PDB entry 8TLQ | electron microscopy, 3.53 A resolution | chains A and D of the 8 polymer chains in the assembly

Chain A:
Molecule: DNA polymerase zeta catalytic subunit
From: Saccharomyces cerevisiae
Notes: EC 2.7.7.7
UniProt: P14284 (DPOZ_YEAST); numbering as in UniProt (aligned over 1-1504)
Sequence (1538 residues; row label = number of the first residue in the row; numbers below 1 keep their minus sign (Met-33 is residue -33)):
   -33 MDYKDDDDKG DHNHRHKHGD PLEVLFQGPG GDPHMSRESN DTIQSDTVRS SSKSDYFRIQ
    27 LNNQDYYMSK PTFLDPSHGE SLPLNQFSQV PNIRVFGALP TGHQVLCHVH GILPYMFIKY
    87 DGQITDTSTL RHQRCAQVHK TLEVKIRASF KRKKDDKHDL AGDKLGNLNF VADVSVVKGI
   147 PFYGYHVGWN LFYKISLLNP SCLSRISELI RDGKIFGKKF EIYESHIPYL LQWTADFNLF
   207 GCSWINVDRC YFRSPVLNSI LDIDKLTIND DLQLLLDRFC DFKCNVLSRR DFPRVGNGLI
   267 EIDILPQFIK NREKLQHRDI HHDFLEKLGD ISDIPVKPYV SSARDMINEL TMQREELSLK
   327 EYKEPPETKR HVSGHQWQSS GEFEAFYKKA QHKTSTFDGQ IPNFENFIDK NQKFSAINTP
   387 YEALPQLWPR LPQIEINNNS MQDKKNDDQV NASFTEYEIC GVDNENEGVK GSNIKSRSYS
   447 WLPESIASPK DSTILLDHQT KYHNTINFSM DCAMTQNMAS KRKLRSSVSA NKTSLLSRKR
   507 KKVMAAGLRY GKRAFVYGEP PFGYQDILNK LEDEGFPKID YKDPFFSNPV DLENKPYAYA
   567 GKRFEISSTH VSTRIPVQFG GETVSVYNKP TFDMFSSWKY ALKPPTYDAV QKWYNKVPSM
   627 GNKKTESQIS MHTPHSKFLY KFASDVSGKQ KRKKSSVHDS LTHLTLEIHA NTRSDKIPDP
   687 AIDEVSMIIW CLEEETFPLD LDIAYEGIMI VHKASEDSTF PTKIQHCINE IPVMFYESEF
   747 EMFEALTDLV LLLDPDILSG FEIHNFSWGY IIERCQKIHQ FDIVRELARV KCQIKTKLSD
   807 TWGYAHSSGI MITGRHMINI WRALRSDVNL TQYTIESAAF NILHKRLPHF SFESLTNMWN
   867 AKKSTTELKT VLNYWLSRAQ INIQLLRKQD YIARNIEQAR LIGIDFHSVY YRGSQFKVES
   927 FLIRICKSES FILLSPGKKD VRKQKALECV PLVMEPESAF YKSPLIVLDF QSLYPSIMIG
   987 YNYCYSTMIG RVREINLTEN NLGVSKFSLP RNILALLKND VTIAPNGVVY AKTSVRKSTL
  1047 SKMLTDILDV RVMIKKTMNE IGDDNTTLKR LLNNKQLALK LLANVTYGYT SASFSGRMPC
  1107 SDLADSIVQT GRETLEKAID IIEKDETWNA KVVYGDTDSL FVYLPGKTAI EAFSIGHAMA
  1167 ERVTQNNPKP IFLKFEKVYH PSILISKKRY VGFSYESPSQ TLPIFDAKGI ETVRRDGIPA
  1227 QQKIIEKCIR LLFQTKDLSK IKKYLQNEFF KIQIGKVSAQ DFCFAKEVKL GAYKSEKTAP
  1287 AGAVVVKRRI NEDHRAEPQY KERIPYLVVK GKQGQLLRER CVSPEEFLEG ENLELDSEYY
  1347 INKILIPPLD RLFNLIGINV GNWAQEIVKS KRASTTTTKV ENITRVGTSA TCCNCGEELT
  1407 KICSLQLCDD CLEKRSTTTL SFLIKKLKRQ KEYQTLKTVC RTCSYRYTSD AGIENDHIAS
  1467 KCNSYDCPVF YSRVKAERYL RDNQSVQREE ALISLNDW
Disordered / not traced: -33 to 19, 118-129, 298-302, 339-340, 399-512, 624-660, 801-802, 1374-1400, 1406, 1411-1412
Sequence notes: initiating methionine (-33); expression tag (-32 to 0)
Bound ions: Ca2+: Phe976, Asp1144 (together with 2'-deoxycytidine-5'-triphosphate); 4Fe-4S cluster Fe: Cys1446, Cys1449, Cys1468, Cys1473
Small-molecule neighbours:
  - 2'-deoxycytidine-5'-triphosphate (DCP): Phe976, Gln977, Ser978, Leu979, Tyr980, Pro981, Arg1057, Lys1086, Asn1090, Tyr1093, Thr1143, Asp1144, Lys1180
  - 4Fe-4S cluster (SF4): Arg852, Pro854, Cys1446, Cys1449, Cys1468, Cys1473, Val1475, Phe1476
Swiss-Prot annotation at these positions:
  - zinc finger: Cys1398 to Cys1417 (CysA-type)
  - motif: Cys1446 to Cys1473 (CysB motif)
  - binding site (Zn(2+)): Cys1398, Cys1401, Cys1414, Cys1417
  - binding site ([4Fe-4S] cluster): Cys1446, Cys1449, Cys1468, Cys1473

Chain D:
Molecule: DNA polymerase zeta processivity subunit
From: Saccharomyces cerevisiae
UniProt: P38927 (REV7_YEAST); numbering as in UniProt (aligned over 1-245)
Sequence (245 residues; row label = number of the first residue in the row):
     1 MNRWVEKWLR VYLKCYINLI LFYRNVYPPQ SFDYTTYQSF NLPQFVPINR HPALIDYIEE
    61 LILDVLSKLT HVYRFSICII NKKNDLCIEK YVLDFSELQH VDKDDQIITE TEVFDEFRSS
   121 LNSLIMHLEK LPKVNDDTIT FEAVINAIEL ELGHKLDRNR RVDSLEEKAE IERDSNWVKC
   181 QEDENLPDNN GFQPPKIKLT SLVGSDVGPL IIHQFSEKLI SGDDKILNGV YSQYEEGESI
   241 FGSLF
Disordered / not traced: 100-106, 150-175, 181-195, 220-226, 235-238, 244-245

How chain A and chain D interact:
Residue-residue contacts (88):
  Leu514(A) with Cys87(D); Ile197(D), hydrophobic; Glu217(D); Leu219(D)
  Arg515(A) with Lys90(D)
  Tyr516(A) with Cys78(D), hydrophobic; Lys90(D), hydrogen bond (backbone-side chain); Asn146(D)
  Arg519(A) with Asn146(D); Ala147(D), hydrogen bond (backbone-backbone)
  Ala520(A) with Val144(D), hydrophobic; Ile145(D); Asn146(D); Cys180(D), hydrogen bond (backbone-backbone)
  Phe521(A) with Val144(D); Ile145(D), hydrogen bond (backbone-backbone); Ala147(D), hydrophobic; Trp177(D); Val178(D)
  Val522(A) with Glu142(D); Asn176(D); Trp177(D); Val178(D), hydrogen bond (backbone-backbone)
  Tyr523(A) with Tyr57(D); Ala143(D), hydrogen bond (backbone-backbone); Asn176(D); Trp177(D), hydrophobic
  Gly524(A) with Tyr57(D), hydrogen bond (backbone-side chain); Asn176(D)
  Pro526(A) with Tyr27(D); Phe141(D), hydrophobic
  Phe528(A) with His51(D); Ala53(D), hydrophobic
  Gly529(A) with Tyr27(D)
  Tyr530(A) with Asn25(D); Val26(D); Tyr27(D); Pro28(D); Asp136(D), hydrogen bond; Asp137(D)
  Gln531(A) with Asp137(D)
  Ile533(A) with Pro28(D); His51(D)
  Lys536(A) with His51(D)
  Leu537(A) with Arg50(D); His51(D), hydrogen bond (backbone-side chain)
  Phe542(A) with Arg50(D); Pro52(D)
  Pro543(A) with Arg50(D), hydrogen bond (backbone-side chain)
  Lys544(A) with Gln30(D); Arg50(D), hydrogen bond (backbone-side chain)
  Ile545(A) with Gln30(D); Arg50(D)
  Asp546(A) with Arg50(D)
  Thr575(A) with Thr35(D); Phe45(D)
  Val577(A) with Gln38(D); Leu42(D)
  Arg580(A) with Thr35(D); Tyr37(D), hydrogen bond (side chain-backbone); Gln38(D), hydrogen bond (backbone-side chain); Leu42(D); Pro43(D), hydrogen bond (side chain-backbone); Gln44(D), hydrogen bond (side chain-backbone); Phe45(D)
  Ile581(A) with Thr36(D); Tyr37(D); Gln38(D), hydrogen bond (backbone-backbone)
  Pro582(A) with Tyr37(D); Gln38(D)
  Val583(A) with Lys14(D); Cys15(D), hydrophobic; Tyr37(D), hydrophobic; Gln38(D), hydrogen bond (backbone-backbone); Ser39(D)
  Gln584(A) with Lys14(D), hydrogen bond (backbone-side chain); Tyr37(D)
  Phe585(A) with Arg10(D); Lys14(D); Glu59(D); Ile62(D), hydrophobic
  Val590(A) with Lys7(D)
  Ser591(A) with Lys7(D)
  Val592(A) with Trp8(D), hydrophobic; Glu110(D)
  Thr597(A) with Thr111(D)
  Trp604(A) with Asp115(D)
  Ala607(A) with Gln44(D)
Also at the interface, not in a pair above, chain A (42 interface residues in all): Gly513, Gly517, Pro527, Leu534, Lys548, Lys609
Also at the interface, not in a pair above, chain D (66 interface residues in all): Val11, Pro29, Ser31, Tyr34, Asn41, Val46, Ile48, Leu54, Leu61, Leu63, Asp64, Leu86, Ile88, Phe114, Met126, Thr140, Lys179, Lys196

Overview:
42 residues of chain A and 66 residues of chain D are in contact, with 18 hydrogen bonds. Polar contacts
include Tyr516(A)-Lys90(D), Gly524(A)-Tyr57(D) and Tyr530(A)-Asp136(D). Ligands of chain A:
2'-deoxycytidine-5'-triphosphate and 4Fe-4S cluster.
Chain A is DNA polymerase zeta catalytic subunit and chain D is DNA polymerase zeta processivity subunit, both
from Saccharomyces cerevisiae; the structure, Cryo-EM structure of the Rev1-Polzeta-DNA-dCTP complex, was
determined by electron microscopy together with 8TLT from the same study.
